Entry 8FKJ (electron microscopy, 4.20 A resolution (low resolution: residue-level contacts below are approximate; hydrogen-bond / salt-bridge calls are withheld)); this record covers chains 7 and X of the 27 polymer chains in the assembly.

== Chain 7 ==
Molecule: ATP synthase subunit d, mitochondrial
Organism: Saccharomyces cerevisiae
UniProtKB: P30902 (ATP7_YEAST); residues 3-173 here correspond to UniProt positions 4-174 (UniProt number = residue number + 1)
Chain sequence (171 residues; row label = number of the first residue in the row):
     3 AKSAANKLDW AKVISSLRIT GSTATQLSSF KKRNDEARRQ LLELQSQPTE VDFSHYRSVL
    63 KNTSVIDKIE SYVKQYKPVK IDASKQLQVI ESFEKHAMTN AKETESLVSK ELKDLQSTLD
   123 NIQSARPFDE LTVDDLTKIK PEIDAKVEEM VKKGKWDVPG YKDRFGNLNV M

== Chain X ==
Molecule: ATP synthase subunit a
Organism: Saccharomyces cerevisiae
UniProtKB: A0A0H3WKN0 (A0A0H3WKN0_YEASX); residues 26-249 here correspond to UniProt positions 36-259 (UniProt number = residue number + 10)
Chain sequence (224 residues; numbered 26 to 249; the number before each row is that of its first residue):
    26 LTTFSLYTII VLLVITSLYT LTNNNNKIIG SRWLISQEAI YDTIMNMTKG QIGGKNWGLY
    86 FPMIFTLFMF IFIANLISMI PYSFALSAHL VFIISLSIVI WLGNTILGLY KHGWVFFSLF
   146 VPAGTPLPLV PLLVIIETLS YFARAISLGL RLGSNILAGH LLMVILAGLT FNFMLINLFT
   206 LVFGFVPLAM ILAIMMLEFA IGIIQGYVWA ILTASYLKDA VYLH
Construct notes: conflict Phe167 (Ile177 in A0A0H3WKN0), Ala192 (Gly202 in A0A0H3WKN0), Leu206 (Phe216 in A0A0H3WKN0)

== Chain 7 / chain X interface ==
Residue-residue contacts (11; chain 7 residue first):
  Asp131(7) - Ile54(X)
  Val135(7) - Asn51(X)
  Val135(7) - Lys52(X)
  Val135(7) - Ile53(X)
  Gly156(7) - Gly83(X)
  Asn169(7) - Glu63(X)
  Asn169(7) - Ala64(X)
  Asn169(7) - Asp67(X)
  Leu170(7) - Ala64(X)
  Leu170(7) - Thr68(X)
  Asn171(7) - Ala64(X)
Other interface residues (no listed pair), chain 7 (7 interface residues in all): Lys157

== Summary ==
The interface between chain 7 and chain X involves 7 residues on one side and 9 on the other.
Here chain 7 is ATP synthase subunit d, mitochondrial and chain X is ATP synthase subunit a, both from
Saccharomyces cerevisiae. Entry 8FKJ (Yeast ATP Synthase in conformation-3, at pH 6) was determined by
electron microscopy, deposited together with 8F29, 8F39 and 8FL8.
